Entry 8HVR (electron microscopy, 3.35 A resolution); this record covers chains C and O of the 13 polymer chains in the assembly.

== Chain C ==
Molecule: DNA-directed RNA polymerase subunit beta
From: Streptomyces coelicolor A3(2)
Notes: EC 2.7.7.6
UniProt: Q9L0L0 (RPOB_STRCO); residues 1-1161 here = UniProt positions 1-1161
Sequence (1161 residues; row label = number of the first residue in the row):
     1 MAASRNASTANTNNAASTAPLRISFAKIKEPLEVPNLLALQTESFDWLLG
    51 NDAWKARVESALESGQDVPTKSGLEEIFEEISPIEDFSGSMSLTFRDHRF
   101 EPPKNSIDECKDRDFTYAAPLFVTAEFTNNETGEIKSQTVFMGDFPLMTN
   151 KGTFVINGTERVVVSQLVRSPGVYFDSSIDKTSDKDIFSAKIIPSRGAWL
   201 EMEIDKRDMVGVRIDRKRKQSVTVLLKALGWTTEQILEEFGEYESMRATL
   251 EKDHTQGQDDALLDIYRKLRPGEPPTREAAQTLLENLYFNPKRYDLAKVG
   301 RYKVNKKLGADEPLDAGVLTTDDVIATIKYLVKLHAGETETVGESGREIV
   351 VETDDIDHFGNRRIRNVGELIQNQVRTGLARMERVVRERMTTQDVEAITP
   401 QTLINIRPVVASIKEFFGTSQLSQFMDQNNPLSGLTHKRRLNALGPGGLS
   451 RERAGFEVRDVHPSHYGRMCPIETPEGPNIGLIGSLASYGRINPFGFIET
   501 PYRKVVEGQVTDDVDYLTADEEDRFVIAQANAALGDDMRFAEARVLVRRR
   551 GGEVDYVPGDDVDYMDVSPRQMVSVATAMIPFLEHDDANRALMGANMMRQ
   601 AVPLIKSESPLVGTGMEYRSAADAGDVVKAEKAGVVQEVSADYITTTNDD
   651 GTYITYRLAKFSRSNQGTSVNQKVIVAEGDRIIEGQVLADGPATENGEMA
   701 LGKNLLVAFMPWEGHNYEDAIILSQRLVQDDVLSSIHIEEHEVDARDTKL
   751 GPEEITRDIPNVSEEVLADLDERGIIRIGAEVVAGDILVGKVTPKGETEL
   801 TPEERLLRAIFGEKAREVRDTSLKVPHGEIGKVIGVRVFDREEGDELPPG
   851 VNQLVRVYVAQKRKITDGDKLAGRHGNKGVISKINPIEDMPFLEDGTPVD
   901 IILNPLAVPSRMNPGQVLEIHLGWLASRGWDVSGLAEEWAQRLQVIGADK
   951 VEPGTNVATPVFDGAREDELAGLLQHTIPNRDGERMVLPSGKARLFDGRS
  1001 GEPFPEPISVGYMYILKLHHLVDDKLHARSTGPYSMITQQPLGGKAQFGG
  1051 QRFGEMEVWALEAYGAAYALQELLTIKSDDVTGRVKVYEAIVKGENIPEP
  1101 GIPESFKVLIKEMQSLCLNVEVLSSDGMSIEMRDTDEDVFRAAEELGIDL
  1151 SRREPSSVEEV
Disordered / not traced: 1-15, 1130-1161

== Chain O ==
Molecule: 65-nt DNA strand
Sequence (65 nucleotides; numbered 1 to 65; the number before each row is that of its first residue):
     1 GTAGCCGGAGCGTTCAGCGTTCGTTTATCTCCCCCTGGCACTGTCATCTC
    51 CGTCAGACCGTCGCA
Disordered / not traced: 1-4

== How chain C and chain O interact ==
Contacting residue pairs (20):
  Leu167(C) - DG52(O)  base contact
  Val168(C) - DG52(O)  base contact
  Arg169(C) - DG52(O)  hydrogen bond to the sugar
  Ile193(C) - DC51(O)  base contact
  Pro194(C) - DC51(O)  base contact
  Trp199(C) - DC50(O)  base contact
  Trp199(C) - DC51(O)  stacking on the base
  Ile356(C) - DG52(O)  hydrogen bond to the base
  Asp357(C) - DG52(O)  hydrogen bond to the base
  Arg362(C) - DG52(O)  base contact
  Arg384(C) - DT47(O)  salt bridge to the phosphate
  Arg384(C) - DC48(O)  salt bridge to the phosphate
  Leu449(C) - DG52(O)  base contact
  Glu452(C) - DT53(O)  base contact
  Arg453(C) - DG52(O)  salt bridge to the phosphate
  Arg453(C) - DT53(O)  phosphate contact
  Arg453(C) - DC54(O)  phosphate contact
  Ala454(C) - DC54(O)  phosphate contact
  Gly455(C) - DC54(O)  hydrogen bond to the phosphate
  Val458(C) - DG52(O)  base contact
Interface residues without a listed pair, chain C (18 interface residues in all): Glu201, Gly448

== Overview ==
The interface between chain C and chain O involves 18 residues on one side and 7 on the other, with 4 hydrogen
bonds, 3 salt bridges and 1 aromatic stacking contact. Polar contacts include Ile356(C)-DG52(O),
Asp357(C)-DG52(O) and Arg169(C)-DG52(O).
Here chain C is DNA-directed RNA polymerase subunit beta (Streptomyces coelicolor A3(2)) and chain O is a
65-nt DNA strand. Entry 8HVR (Cryo-EM structure of AfsR-dependent transcription activation complex with afsS
promoter) was determined by electron microscopy, deposited together with 8JKE.
